PDB entry 5MLC | electron microscopy, 3.60 A resolution | chains A and L of the 32 polymer chains in the assembly

# Chain A
Molecule: 23S ribosomal RNA, chloroplastic
From: Spinacia oleracea
Sequence (2811 nucleotides; row label = number of the first residue in the row):
     1 UUCAAACGAG GAAAGGCUUA CGGUGGAUAC CUAGGCACCC AGAGACGAGG AAGGGCGUAU
    61 UAAUCGACGA AAUGCUUCGG GGAGUUGAAA AUAAGCAGAG AUCCGGAGAU UCCCGAAUAG
   121 GUCAACCUUU CGAACUUCUG CUGAAUCCAU GGGCAGGCAA GAGACAACCU GGCGAACUGA
   181 AACAUCUUAG UAGCCAGAGG AAAAGAAAGC AAAAGCGAUU CCCGUAGUAG CGGCGAGCGA
   241 AAUGGGAGCA GCCUAAACCG UGAAAACGGG GUUGUGGGAG AGCAAUACAA GCGUCGUGCU
   301 GCUAGGCGAA UCAGUGGAGU GCGGAACCCU AGAUGGUGAA AGUCCAGUAG CCGAAAGCAU
   361 CACUAGCUUA UGCUCUGACC CGAGUAGCAU GGGGCACGUG GAAUCCCGUG UGAAUCAGCA
   421 AGGACCACCU UGCAAGGCUA AAUACUCCUG GGUGACCGAU AGCGAAGUAG UACCGUGAGG
   481 GAAGGGUGAA AAGAACCCCC AUCGGGGAGU GAAAUAGAAC AUGAAACCGU AAGCUCUCAA
   541 GCAGUGGGAG GGGGACCAGA CCCUGACCGC GUGCCUGUUG AAGAAUGAGC CGGCGACUCA
   601 UAGGCAGUGG CUUGGUUAAG GGAACCCACC GGAGCCGUAG CGAAAGCGAG UCUUCAUAGG
   661 GCAAUUGUCA CUGCUUAUGG ACCCGAACCU GGGUGAUCUA UCCAUGACCA GGAUGAAGCU
   721 UGGGUGAAAC UAAGUGGAGG UCCGAACCGA CUGAUGUUGA AGAAUCAGCG GAUGAGUUGU
   781 GGUUAGGGGU GAAAUGCCAC UCGAACCCAG AGCUAGCUGG UUCUCCCCGA AAUGCGUUGA
   841 GGCGCAGCAG UUGACUGGAC AUCUAGGGGU AAAGCACUGU UUCGGUGCGG GCCGCGAGAG
   901 CGGUACCAAA UCGAGGCAAA CUCUGAAUAC UAGAUAUGAC CUCCAAAUAA CAGGGGUCAA
   961 GGUCGGCCAG UGAGACGAUG GGGGAUAAGC UUCAUCGUCG AGAGGGAAAC AGCCCGGAUC
  1021 ACCAGCUAAG GCCCCUAAAU GACCGCUCAG UGAUAAAGGA GGUAGGGGUG CAGAGACAGC
  1081 CAGGAGGUUU GCCUAGAAGC AGCCACCCUU GAAAGAGUGC GUAAUAGCUC ACUGAUCGAG
  1141 CGCUCUUGCG CCGAAGAUGA ACGGGGCUAA GCGGUCUGCC GAAGCUGUGG GAUGUAAAAA
  1201 AACAUCGGUA GGGGAGCGUU CCGUGUUAGG GAGAAACGCG UGCGUGAGCC GCGUUGGACG
  1261 AAGCGGAAGC GAGAAUGUCG GCUUGAGUAA CGCAAACAUU GGUGAGAAUC CAAUGCCCCG
  1321 AAAACCUAAG GGUUCCUCCG CAAGGUUCGU CCACGGAGGG UGAGUCAGGG CCUAAGAUCA
  1381 GGCCGAAAGG CGUAGUCGAU GGACAACAGG UGAAUAUUCC UGUACUACCC CUUGUUGGUC
  1441 CCGAGGGACG GAGGAGGCUA GGUUAGCCGA AAGAUGGUUA UCGGUUCAAG GACGCAAGGU
  1501 GACCCUGUUU UUCAGGGUAA GAAGGGGUAG AGAAAAUGCC UCGAGCCAAU GUUCGAGUAC
  1561 CAGGCGCUAC GGCGCUGAAG UAACCGAUGC CAUACUCCCA GGAAAAGCUC GAACGACCUU
  1621 CAACAAAAGG GUACCUGUAC CCGAAACCGA CACAGGUAGG UAGGUAGAGA AUACCUAGGG
  1681 GCGCGAGACA ACUCUCUCUA AGGAACUCGG CAAAAUAGCC CCGUAACUUC GGGAGAAGGG
  1741 GUGCCCCCUC ACAAAGGGGG UCGAAGUGAC CAGGCCCGGG CGACUGUUUA CCAAAAACAC
  1801 AGGUCUCCGC AAAGUCGUAA GACCAUGUAU GGGGGCUGAC GCCUGCCCAG UGCCGGAAGG
  1861 UCAAGGAAGU UGGUGACCUG AUGACAGGGG AGCCGGCGAC CGAAGCCCCG GUGAACGGCG
  1921 GCCGUAACUA UAACGGUCCU AAGGUAGCGA AAUUCCUUGU CGGGUAAGUU CCGACCCGCA
  1981 CGAAAGGCGU AACGAUCUGG GCACUGUCUC GGAGAGAGGC UCGGUGAAAU AGACAUGUCU
  2041 GUGAAGAUGC GGACUACCUG CACCUGGACA GAAAGACCCU AUGAAGCUUU ACUGUUCCCU
  2101 GGGAUUGGCU UUGGGCUUUU CCUGCGCAGC UUAGGUGGAA GGCGAAGAAG GCCCCCUUCC
  2161 GGGGGGGCCC GAGCCAUCAG UGAGAUACCA CUCUGGAAGA GCUAGAAUUC UAACCUUGUG
  2221 UCAGGACCUA CGGGCCAAGG GACAUUCUCA GGUAGACAGU UUCUAUGGGG CGUAGGCCUC
  2281 CCAAAAGGUA ACGGAGGCGU GCAAAGGUUU CCUCGGGCCG GACGGAGAUU GGCCCUCGAG
  2341 UGCAAAGGCA GAAGGGAGCU UGACUGCAAG ACCCACCCGU CGAGCAGGGA CGAAAGUCGG
  2401 CCUUAGUGAU CCGACGGUGC CGAGUGGAAG GGCCGUCGCU CAACGGAUAA AAGUUACUCU
  2461 AGGGAUAACA GGCUGAUCUU CCCCAAGAGU UCACAUCGAC GGGAAGGUUU GGCACCUCGA
  2521 UGUCGGCUCU UCGCCACCUG GGGCUGUAGU AUGUUCCAAG GGUUGGGCUG UUCGCCCAUU
  2581 AAAGCGGUAC GUGAGCUGGG UUCAGAACGU CGUGAGACAG UUCGGUCCAU AUCCGGUGUG
  2641 GGCGUUAGAG CAUUGAGAGG ACCUUUCCCU AGUACGAGAG GACCGGGAAG GACGCACCUC
  2701 UGGUGUACCA GUUAUCGUGC CCACGGUAAA CGCUGGGUAG CCAAGUGCGG AGCGGAUAAC
  2761 UGCUGAAAGC AUCUAAGUAG UAAGCCCACC CCAAGAUGAG UGCUCUCCUA U
Not modelled in the structure: 283-297, 363-372, 943-951, 1502-1521, 1926-1932

# Chain L
Protein: 50S ribosomal protein L13, chloroplastic
From: Spinacia oleracea
UniProtKB: P12629 (RK13_SPIOL); numbering as in UniProt (aligned over 1-250)
Sequence (250 residues; row label = number of the first residue in the row):
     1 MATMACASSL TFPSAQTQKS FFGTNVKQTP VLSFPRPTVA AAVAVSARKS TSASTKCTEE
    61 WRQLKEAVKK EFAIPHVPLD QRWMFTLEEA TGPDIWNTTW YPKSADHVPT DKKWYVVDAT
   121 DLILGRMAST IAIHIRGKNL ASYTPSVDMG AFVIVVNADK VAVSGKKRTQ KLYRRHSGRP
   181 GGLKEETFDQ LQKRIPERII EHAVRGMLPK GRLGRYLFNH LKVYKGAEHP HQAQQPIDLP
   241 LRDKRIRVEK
Not modelled in the structure: 1-54

# Interface between chain A and chain L
Residue-residue contacts (108):
  A5(A) with Pro230(L), sugar contact; His231(L), hydrogen bond to the sugar; Gln234(L), hydrogen bond to the sugar
  A6(A) with Trp114(L), sugar contact; Phe152(L), phosphate contact; Lys222(L), sugar contact; His231(L), phosphate contact
  C7(A) with Pro109(L), phosphate contact; Phe152(L), sugar contact; Lys222(L), salt bridge to the phosphate
  G8(A) with Pro109(L), phosphate contact; Tyr216(L), hydrogen bond to the phosphate
  A539(A) with Arg212(L), phosphate contact; Arg215(L), salt bridge to the phosphate
  A540(A) with Arg212(L), salt bridge to the phosphate
  G547(A) with Tyr101(L), base contact; Ser146(L), base contact
  G548(A) with Tyr101(L), sugar contact
  A549(A) with Tyr101(L), sugar contact; Pro102(L), sugar contact; Lys103(L), phosphate contact; Ser104(L), hydrogen bond to the phosphate
  G550(A) with Lys103(L), phosphate contact; Ser104(L), hydrogen bond to the phosphate
  G559(A) with Gly92(L), hydrogen bond to the base; Pro93(L), sugar contact; Asp94(L), base contact; Trp96(L), base contact
  A566(A) with Tyr101(L), hydrogen bond to the base
  C567(A) with Ser146(L), hydrogen bond to the sugar; Arg212(L), salt bridge to the phosphate; Leu213(L), phosphate contact
  C568(A) with Pro145(L), sugar contact; Ser146(L), sugar contact; Gly211(L), phosphate contact; Arg212(L), salt bridge to the phosphate; Leu213(L), hydrogen bond to the phosphate
  C1023(A) with Thr98(L), base contact; Thr99(L), hydrogen bond to the base
  C1033(A) with Ser129(L), hydrogen bond to the sugar
  C1034(A) with Ser129(L), hydrogen bond to the sugar; Ala132(L), sugar contact; Ile133(L), sugar contact; Met207(L), hydrogen bond to the sugar
  C1035(A) with Lys138(L), salt bridge to the phosphate; Met207(L), sugar contact; Leu208(L), sugar contact; Pro209(L), phosphate contact
  U1036(A) with Pro209(L), phosphate contact
  A1037(A) with Lys138(L), salt bridge to the phosphate
  U1040(A) with Arg126(L), hydrogen bond to the base; Ser129(L), base contact; Arg242(L), hydrogen bond to the sugar; Asp243(L), sugar contact
  G1041(A) with Lys244(L), salt bridge to the phosphate
  A1042(A) with Lys244(L), phosphate contact
  A1049(A) with Lys166(L), salt bridge to the phosphate
  G1050(A) with Ser164(L), base contact; Lys167(L), hydrogen bond to the base; Gln170(L), hydrogen bond to the phosphate
  G1159(A) with His176(L), stacking on the base; Pro180(L), phosphate contact
  A1160(A) with Arg174(L), hydrogen bond to the sugar
  G1164(A) with Gly206(L), hydrogen bond to the base
  G1165(A) with His202(L), phosphate contact; Ala203(L), hydrogen bond to the sugar; Gly206(L), sugar contact; Met207(L), hydrogen bond to the base
  G1166(A) with Gly125(L), hydrogen bond to the phosphate; Lys171(L), salt bridge to the phosphate; Tyr173(L), phosphate contact; His202(L), salt bridge to the phosphate; Ala203(L), phosphate contact
  C1167(A) with Ile123(L), phosphate contact; Leu124(L), phosphate contact; Gly125(L), hydrogen bond to the phosphate; Arg126(L), hydrogen bond to the phosphate; Lys167(L), salt bridge to the phosphate
  U1168(A) with Ile123(L), phosphate contact; Arg126(L), salt bridge to the phosphate; Ser164(L), hydrogen bond to the phosphate; Lys167(L), salt bridge to the phosphate
  A1169(A) with Arg126(L), sugar contact; Arg245(L), salt bridge to the phosphate
  A1170(A) with Gly125(L), hydrogen bond to the base; Arg126(L), salt bridge to the phosphate; Arg245(L), salt bridge to the phosphate
  A2053(A) with Lys210(L), phosphate contact
  A2056(A) with Arg215(L), base contact
  U2531(A) with Pro180(L), phosphate contact
  C2532(A) with Pro180(L), sugar contact; Gly181(L), phosphate contact
  A2656(A) with Ile195(L), phosphate contact; Arg198(L), hydrogen bond to the phosphate
  G2657(A) with Arg175(L), salt bridge to the phosphate; Arg198(L), salt bridge to the phosphate
  A2658(A) with Arg175(L), salt bridge to the phosphate; Ser177(L), phosphate contact; Lys184(L), salt bridge to the phosphate
  G2659(A) with Ser177(L), hydrogen bond to the phosphate; Arg179(L), sugar contact; Lys184(L), salt bridge to the phosphate
  C2786(A) with Arg194(L), phosphate contact
  C2787(A) with Arg194(L), salt bridge to the phosphate
  G2798(A) with Glu201(L), hydrogen bond to the base; Arg205(L), hydrogen bond to the base; Asn219(L), hydrogen bond to the phosphate
  A2810(A) with Thr55(L), base contact
Also at the interface, not in a pair above, chain A (53 interface residues in all): A4, C538, U1158, A1161, C2054, A2756, U2809
Also at the interface, not in a pair above, chain L (78 interface residues in all): Lys56, Asn97, Ala105, Thr110, Thr130, Arg136, Val147, Val163, Gly178, Leu183, Gln190, Lys193, Ile199, Ala233
From the paper, about this interface:
  - residue pairs: Arg126(L)-A1170(A), Arg245(L)-A1170(A) (hydrogen bond)

# In short
Chain A and chain L form an interface of 53 and 78 residues respectively, with 31 hydrogen bonds, 23 salt
bridges and 1 aromatic stacking contact. Polar contacts include G559(A)-Gly92(L), A566(A)-Tyr101(L) and
C1023(A)-Thr99(L). The paper describes a contact between Arg126(L) and A1170(A); a hydrogen bond between
Arg245(L) and A1170(A).
Here chain A is 23S ribosomal RNA, chloroplastic and chain L is 50S ribosomal protein L13, chloroplastic, both
from Spinacia oleracea. Entry 5MLC (Cryo-EM structure of the spinach chloroplast ribosome reveals the location
of plastid-specific ribosomal proteins and extensions) was determined by electron microscopy.
